PDB entry 7T3D | electron microscopy, 3.38 A resolution | chains B and L of the 18 polymer chains in the assembly

# Chain B
Protein: Hemagglutinin HA2 chain
From: Influenza A virus (A/California/04/2009(H1N1))
UniProt: C3W5S1 (C3W5S1_I09A0); residues 1-174 here correspond to UniProt positions 345-518 (UniProt number = residue number + 344)
Sequence (174 residues; each row starts with the number of its first residue):
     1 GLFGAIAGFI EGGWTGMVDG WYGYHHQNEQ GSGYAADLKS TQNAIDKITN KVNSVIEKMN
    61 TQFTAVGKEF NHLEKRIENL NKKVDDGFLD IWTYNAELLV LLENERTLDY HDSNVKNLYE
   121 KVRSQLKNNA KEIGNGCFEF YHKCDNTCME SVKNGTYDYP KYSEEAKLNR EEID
Disordered / not traced: 1-8, 172-174
Differences from the reference sequence: engineered mutation Lys-47 (Glu391 in C3W5S1)
Cystine bridges: Cys-144/Cys-148
Covalent attachments: N-acetylglucosamine (NAG) linked to Asn-154

# Chain L
Protein: 222-1C06 mAb light chain
From: Homo sapiens
Sequence (108 residues; row label = number of the first residue in the row):
     1 EIVMTQSPAT LSVSPGERAT LSCRASQTIR SDLAWYQQKP GQPPRLIIYG ASTRATGIPA
    61 RFSGSGSGTE FTLTISSLQS EDSAVYFCQQ YNNWP
   95A P
    96 LTFGGGTKVE IK
Cystine bridges: Cys-23/Cys-88
What the authors report for this chain:
  - contacts within the chain: Trp-94/Pro-95 (pi stacking)

# Interface between chain B and chain L
Residue-residue contacts (9; chain B residue first):
  Thr-15(B) with Arg-30(L)
  Val-18(B) with Arg-30(L)
  Gln-27(B) with Trp-94(L), hydrogen bond (side chain-backbone)
  Asn-28(B) with Pro-95(L)
  Glu-29(B) with Pro-95(L)
  Gly-31(B) with Pro-95(L)
  Ser-32(B) with Asn-92(L); Asn-93(L), hydrogen bond (backbone-side chain); Trp-94(L), hydrogen bond (side chain-backbone)
Also at the interface, not in a pair above, chain B (9 interface residues in all): Gly-16, Gln-30

# In short
The interface between chain B and chain L involves 9 residues on one side and 5 on the other; the contacts
include 3 hydrogen bonds. Among the polar pairs are Gln-27(B)/Trp-94(L), Ser-32(B)/Asn-93(L) and
Ser-32(B)/Trp-94(L). Covalently linked N-acetylglucosamine: at Asn-154(B). From the paper: contacts within the
chain involving Pro-95(L) and Trp-94(L).
Chain B is Hemagglutinin HA2 chain (Influenza A virus (A/California/04/2009(H1N1))) and chain L is 222-1C06
mAb light chain (Homo sapiens); the structure, CryoEM map of anchor 222-1C06 Fab and lateral patch 2B05 Fab
binding H1 HA, was determined by electron microscopy.
